6O8D - chains C and L of the 3 polymer chains in the assembly; structure by X-ray diffraction, 3.55 A resolution.

Chain C:
Protein: T-cell-specific surface glycoprotein CD28
From: Homo sapiens
UniProtKB: P10747 (CD28_HUMAN), isoform P10747-7; residues 19-136 here correspond to UniProt positions 33-150 (UniProt number = residue number + 14)
Chain sequence (126 residues; each row starts with the number of its first residue):
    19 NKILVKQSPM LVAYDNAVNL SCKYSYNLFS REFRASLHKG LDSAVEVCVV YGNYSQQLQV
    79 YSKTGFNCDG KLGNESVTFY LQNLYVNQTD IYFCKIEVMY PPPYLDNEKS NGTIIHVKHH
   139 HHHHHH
Unresolved in the structure: 19, 135-144
Differences from the reference sequence: expression tag (137-144)
Disulfides: C40-C112, C66-C86
Glycans and other covalent adducts: N-acetylglucosamine (NAG) linked to N105, N129

Chain L:
Protein: Anti-CD28xCD3 CODV Fab Light chain
From: Homo sapiens
Notes: antibody fragment or engineered binder
Chain sequence (338 residues; row label = number of the first residue in the row):
     1 DIVMTQTPLS LSVTPGQPAS ISCKSSQSLV HNNANTYLSW YLQKPGQSPQ SLIYKVSNRF
    61 SGVPDRFSGS GSGTDFTLKI SRVEAEDVGV YYCGQGTQYP FTFGSGTKVE IKGQPKAAPD
   121 IQMTQSPSSL SASVGDRVTI TCQASQNIYV WLNWYQQKPG KAPKLLIYKA SNLHTGVPSR
   181 FSGSGSGTDF TLTISSLQPE DIATYYCQQG QTYPYTFGQG TKLEIKTKGP SRTVAAPSVF
   241 IFPPSDEQLK SGTASVVCLL NNFYPREAKV QWKVDNALQS GNSQESVTEQ DSKDSTYSLS
   301 STLTLSKADY EKHKVYACEV THQGLSSPVT KSFNRGEC
Disulfides: C23-C93, C142-C207, C258-C318

How chain C and chain L interact:
Residue-residue contacts (6; chain C residue first):
  Y79(C) with W151(L), hydrophobic
  S80(C) with W151(L)
  K81(C) with W151(L); G210(L), hydrogen bond (side chain-backbone); Q211(L)
  G83(C) with Y149(L)
Other interface residues (no listed pair), chain C (5 interface residues in all): T82

Summary:
The interface between chain C and chain L involves 5 residues on one side and 4 on the other; the contacts
include 1 hydrogen bond. The hydrogen-bonded pair is K81(C)-G210(L). N-acetylglucosamine is covalently linked
to N105(C) and N129(C).
Chain C is T-cell-specific surface glycoprotein CD28 and chain L is Anti-CD28xCD3 CODV Fab Light chain, both
from Homo sapiens; the structure, Anti-CD28xCD3 CODV Fab bound to CD28, was determined by X-ray diffraction
together with 6O89 from the same study.
